PDB entry 7TRC | electron microscopy, 3.30 A resolution | chains F and C of the 10 polymer chains in the assembly

== Chain F ==
Molecule: H/ACA ribonucleoprotein complex subunit 3
From: Homo sapiens
UniProt: Q9NPE3 (NOP10_HUMAN); residue numbers follow UniProt; this construct covers 1-64
Amino-acid sequence (64 residues; each row starts with the number of its first residue):
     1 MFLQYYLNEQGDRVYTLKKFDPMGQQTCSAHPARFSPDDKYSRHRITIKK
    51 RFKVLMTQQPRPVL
Curated features (UniProtKB/Swiss-Prot):
  - natural variant: Tyr6 (Y6C: In PFBMFT9; uncertain significance), Thr16 (T16M: In CHINE2), Arg34 (R34W: In DKCB1)

== Chain C ==
Molecule: H/ACA ribonucleoprotein complex subunit DKC1
From: Homo sapiens
Notes: EC 5.4.99.-
UniProt: O60832 (DKC1_HUMAN); residues 1-514 here = UniProt positions 1-514
Amino-acid sequence (514 residues; each row starts with the number of its first residue):
     1 MADAEVIILPKKHKKKKERKSLPEEDVAEIQHAEEFLIKPESKVAKLDTS
    51 QWPLLLKNFDKLNVRTTHYTPLACGSNPLKREIGDYIRTGFINLDKPSNP
   101 SSHEVVAWIRRILRVEKTGHSGTLDPKVTGCLIVCIERATRLVKSQQSAG
   151 KEYVGIVRLHNAIEGGTQLSRALETLTGALFQRPPLIAAVKRQLRVRTIY
   201 ESKMIEYDPERRLGIFWVSCEAGTYIRTLCVHLGLLLGVGGQMQELRRVR
   251 SGVMSEKDHMVTMHDVLDAQWLYDNHKDESYLRRVVYPLEKLLTSHKRLV
   301 MKDSAVNAICYGAKIMLPGVLRYEDGIEVNQEIVVITTKGEAICMAIALM
   351 TTAVISTCDHGIVAKIKRVIMERDTYPRKWGLGPKASQKKLMIKQGLLDK
   401 HGKPTDSTPATWKQEYVDYSESAKKEVVAEVVKAPQVVAEAAKTAKRKRE
   451 SESESDETPPAAPQLIKKEKKKSKKDKKAKAGLESGAEPGDGDSDTTKKK
   501 KKKKKAKEVELVSE
Unresolved in the structure: 1-33, 186-191, 397-514
Curated features (UniProtKB/Swiss-Prot):
  - region: Ala2 to Ser21 (Nucleolar localization)
  - active site: Asp125 (Nucleophile)
  - modified residue: Ala2 (N-acetylalanine), Ser21 (Phosphoserine), Ser387 (Phosphoserine), Ser451 (Phosphoserine), Ser453 (Phosphoserine), Ser455 (Phosphoserine), Thr458 (Phosphothreonine), Ser485 (Phosphoserine), Ser494 (Phosphoserine), Ser513 (Phosphoserine)
  - cross-link (Glycyl lysine isopeptide (Lys-Gly)): Lys20 (interchain with G-Cter in SUMO2), Lys39 (interchain with G-Cter in SUMO2), Lys43 (interchain with G-Cter in SUMO2), Lys191 (interchain with G-Cter in SUMO2), Lys394 (interchain with G-Cter in SUMO2), Lys413 (interchain with G-Cter in SUMO1), Lys424 (interchain with G-Cter in SUMO2), Lys433 (interchain with G-Cter in SUMO2), Lys467 (interchain with G-Cter in SUMO2)
  - natural variant: Ala2 (A2V: In DKCX), Phe36 (F36V: In DKCX), Leu37 (deletion: In DKCX), Ile38 (I38T: In HHS), Lys39 (K39E: In DKCX), Pro40 (P40R: In DKCX), Glu41 (E41K: In DKCX), Thr49 (T49M: In HHS), Leu54 (L54V: In DKCX), Leu56 (L56S: In DKCX), Arg65 (R65T: In DKCX), Thr66 (T66A: In DKCX), 10 further natural variant entries in UniProt
  - mutagenesis: Ala353 (A353R: Increases interaction with SHQ1)

== Interface between chain F and chain C ==
Contacting residue pairs - 56 pairs, chain F then chain C:
  Met1(F) - Ser98(C)
  Met1(F) - Glu245(C)
  Phe2(F) - Ile156(C)  hydrophobic
  Phe2(F) - Arg211(C)
  Phe2(F) - Gln244(C)
  Phe2(F) - Glu245(C)  hydrogen bond (backbone-side chain)
  Leu3(F) - Ile156(C)  hydrophobic
  Leu3(F) - Glu245(C)
  Gln10(F) - Lys257(C)
  Gly11(F) - Lys257(C)  hydrogen bond (backbone-side chain)
  Arg13(F) - Arg247(C)
  Arg13(F) - Glu256(C)
  Tyr15(F) - Ile205(C)
  Tyr15(F) - Arg247(C)  hydrogen bond
  Tyr15(F) - Glu256(C)  hydrogen bond
  Thr16(F) - Glu206(C)  hydrogen bond
  Thr16(F) - Ile215(C)
  Leu17(F) - Glu206(C)  hydrogen bond (backbone-side chain)
  Leu17(F) - Asp208(C)
  Leu17(F) - Leu213(C)  hydrophobic
  Leu17(F) - Ile215(C)
  Ala30(F) - Arg247(C)  hydrogen bond (backbone-side chain)
  His31(F) - Thr129(C)  hydrogen bond
  His31(F) - Glu245(C)  salt bridge
  Pro32(F) - Asp95(C)
  Pro32(F) - Lys96(C)
  Pro32(F) - Thr129(C)
  Pro32(F) - Arg247(C)
  Arg34(F) - Asn99(C)
  Arg34(F) - His264(C)  hydrogen bond (backbone-side chain)
  Phe35(F) - Trp108(C)  hydrophobic
  Phe35(F) - Met263(C)  hydrophobic
  Phe35(F) - His264(C)
  Pro37(F) - Trp108(C)
  Asp39(F) - Leu267(C)
  Ser42(F) - Leu267(C)
  Ser42(F) - Asp268(C)  hydrogen bond
  Arg43(F) - Trp271(C)
  Arg45(F) - Asp268(C)  salt bridge
  Ile46(F) - Trp271(C)  hydrophobic
  Lys50(F) - His276(C)
  Leu55(F) - Tyr281(C)  hydrophobic
  Met56(F) - Tyr281(C)  hydrophobic
  Met56(F) - Arg284(C)  hydrogen bond (backbone-side chain)
  Met56(F) - Val285(C)  hydrophobic
  Thr57(F) - Ser280(C)
  Thr57(F) - Tyr281(C)
  Gln59(F) - Arg284(C)  hydrogen bond (backbone-side chain)
  Pro60(F) - Arg284(C)  hydrogen bond (backbone-side chain)
  Pro62(F) - Arg284(C)
  Pro62(F) - Tyr287(C)
  Leu64(F) - Trp52(C)
  Leu64(F) - Pro53(C)
  Leu64(F) - Leu54(C)  hydrogen bond (backbone-backbone)
  Leu64(F) - Leu79(C)  hydrophobic
  Leu64(F) - Lys291(C)
Interface residues without a listed pair, chain F (32 interface residues in all): Lys18, Ala33, Lys49, Arg61
Interface residues without a listed pair, chain C (41 interface residues in all): Pro97, Ile112, Lys127, Val154, Val249, Asp265, Leu272

== Summary ==
The interface between chain F and chain C involves 32 residues on one side and 41 on the other, with 14
hydrogen bonds and 2 salt bridges. Polar pairs include His31(F)-Glu245(C), Arg45(F)-Asp268(C) and
Phe2(F)-Glu245(C).
Chain F is H/ACA ribonucleoprotein complex subunit 3 and chain C is H/ACA ribonucleoprotein complex subunit
DKC1, both from Homo sapiens; the structure, Human telomerase H/ACA RNP at 3.3 Angstrom, was determined by
electron microscopy (same publication as 7TRD, 7TRE and 7TRF).
